3KK2 - chains A and T of the 4 polymer chains in the assembly; structure by X-ray diffraction, 2.90 A resolution.

Chain A:
Name: Reverse transcriptase p66 subunit
Source organism: Human immunodeficiency virus type 1
Notes: EC 2.7.7.49
Reference sequence: P04585 (POL_HV1H2); residues 1-560 here correspond to UniProt positions 588-1147 (UniProt number = residue number + 587)
Chain sequence (560 residues; numbered 1 to 560; the number before each row is that of its first residue):
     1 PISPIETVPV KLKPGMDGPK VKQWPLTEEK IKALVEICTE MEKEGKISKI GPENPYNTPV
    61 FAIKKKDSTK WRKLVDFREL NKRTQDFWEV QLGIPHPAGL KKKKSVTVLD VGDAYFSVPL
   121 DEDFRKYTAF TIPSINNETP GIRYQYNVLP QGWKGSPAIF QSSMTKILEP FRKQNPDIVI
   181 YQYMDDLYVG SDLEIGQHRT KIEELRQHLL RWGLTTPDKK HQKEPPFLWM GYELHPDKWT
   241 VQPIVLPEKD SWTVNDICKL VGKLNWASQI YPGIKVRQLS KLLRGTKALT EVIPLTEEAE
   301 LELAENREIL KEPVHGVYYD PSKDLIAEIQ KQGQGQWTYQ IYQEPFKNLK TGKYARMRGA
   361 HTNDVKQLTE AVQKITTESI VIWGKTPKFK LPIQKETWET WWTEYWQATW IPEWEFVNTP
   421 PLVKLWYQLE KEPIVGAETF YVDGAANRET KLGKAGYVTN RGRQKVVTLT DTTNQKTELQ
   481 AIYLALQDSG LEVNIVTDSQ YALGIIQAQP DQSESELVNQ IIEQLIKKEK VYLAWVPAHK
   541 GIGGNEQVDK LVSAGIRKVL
Unresolved in the structure: 556-560
Sequence notes: engineered mutation Cys-258 (Gln845 in P04585), Ser-280 (Cys867 in P04585)
UniProt features mapped onto this chain:
  - region: Phe-227 to His-235 (RT 'primer grip')
  - motif: Trp-398 to Trp-414 (Tryptophan repeat motif)
  - binding site (Mg(2+)): Asp-110, Asp-185, Asp-186, Asp-443, Glu-478, Asp-498, Asp-549
  - site: Trp-401 (Essential for RT p66/p51 heterodimerization), Trp-414 (Essential for RT p66/p51 heterodimerization), Phe-440, Tyr-441 (Cleavage), Leu-560 (Cleavage)
Metal / ion sites: Mg2+ site 1: Asp-110, Val-111, Asp-185 (together with 2'-deoxyadenosine 5'-triphosphate); Mg2+ site 2: Asp-443, Glu-478, Asp-498
Ligand contacts: 2'-deoxyadenosine 5'-triphosphate (DTP): Lys-65, Lys-70, Arg-72, Leu-74, Asp-110, Val-111, Gly-112, Asp-113, Ala-114, Tyr-115, Gln-151, Met-184, Asp-185, Lys-219

Chain T:
Molecule: 27-nt DNA strand
Sequence (27 nucleotides; numbered 701 to 727; the number before each row is that of its first residue):
   701 ATGGTGGGCG CCCGAACAGG GACTGTG
Unresolved in the structure: 701, 726-727

Interface between chain A and chain T:
Pairs across the interface (48):
  Trp-24(A) / DG704(T)  base contact
  Pro-25(A) / DG703(T)  base contact
  Thr-27(A) / DT702(T)  base contact
  Lys-30(A) / DG703(T)  hydrogen bond to the base
  Lys-30(A) / DG704(T)  hydrogen bond to the base
  Phe-61(A) / DG704(T)  base contact
  Phe-61(A) / DT705(T)  sugar contact
  Ala-62(A) / DG704(T)  base contact
  Ile-63(A) / DG704(T)  base contact
  Ile-63(A) / DT705(T)  base contact
  Val-75(A) / DT705(T)  sugar contact
  Asp-76(A) / DT705(T)  sugar contact
  Arg-78(A) / DG704(T)  hydrogen bond to the phosphate
  Arg-78(A) / DT705(T)  salt bridge to the phosphate
  Asn-81(A) / DG706(T)  sugar contact
  Glu-89(A) / DG707(T)  phosphate contact
  Glu-89(A) / DG708(T)  phosphate contact
  Gln-91(A) / DG708(T)  sugar contact
  Leu-92(A) / DC709(T)  sugar contact
  Gly-93(A) / DC709(T)  sugar contact
  Ile-94(A) / DG708(T)  base contact
  Ile-94(A) / DC709(T)  sugar contact
  Tyr-115(A) / DG706(T)  base contact
  Gln-151(A) / DT705(T)  base contact
  Gly-152(A) / DT705(T)  base contact
  Gly-152(A) / DG706(T)  sugar contact
  Lys-154(A) / DG706(T)  phosphate contact
  Lys-154(A) / DG707(T)  phosphate contact
  Pro-157(A) / DG707(T)  sugar contact
  Tyr-183(A) / DG707(T)  hydrogen bond to the base
  Tyr-183(A) / DG708(T)  hydrogen bond to the base
  Met-184(A) / DG706(T)  base contact
  Met-184(A) / DG707(T)  base contact
  Asn-265(A) / DC711(T)  sugar contact
  Ser-280(A) / DC712(T)  sugar contact
  Ser-280(A) / DC713(T)  phosphate contact
  Arg-284(A) / DC713(T)  salt bridge to the phosphate
  Arg-284(A) / DG714(T)  salt bridge to the phosphate
  Gly-285(A) / DG714(T)  phosphate contact
  Lys-353(A) / DC711(T)  hydrogen bond to the phosphate
  Lys-353(A) / DC712(T)  salt bridge to the phosphate
  Ala-355(A) / DC712(T)  phosphate contact
  Lys-374(A) / DC711(T)  salt bridge to the phosphate
  Arg-448(A) / DC723(T)  sugar contact
  Asn-474(A) / DC723(T)  phosphate contact
  Gln-500(A) / DG721(T)  phosphate contact
  Gln-500(A) / DA722(T)  phosphate contact
  His-539(A) / DC723(T)  salt bridge to the phosphate
Interface residues without a listed pair, chain A (40 interface residues in all): Leu-74, Trp-153, Lys-281, Leu-283, Arg-356, Gln-475
Interface residues without a listed pair, chain T (16 interface residues in all): DT724

In short:
40 residues of chain A and 16 residues of chain T are in contact; the contacts include 6 hydrogen bonds and 6
salt bridges. Polar contacts include Lys-30(A)/DG703(T), Lys-30(A)/DG704(T) and Tyr-183(A)/DG707(T). Ligands
of chain A: 2'-deoxyadenosine 5'-triphosphate. UniProt lists 7 Mg2+-binding residues on chain A.
Here chain A is Reverse transcriptase p66 subunit (Human immunodeficiency virus type 1) and chain T is a 27-nt
DNA strand. Entry 3KK2 (HIV-1 reverse transcriptase-DNA complex with dATP bound in the nucleotide binding
site) was determined by X-ray diffraction (same publication as 3KJV, 3KK1 and 3KK3).
